4GD3 - chains S and M of the 5 polymer chains in the assembly; structure by X-ray diffraction, 3.30 A resolution.

Chain S:
Molecule: Hydrogenase-1 small chain
Organism: Escherichia coli
Notes: EC 1.12.99.6
UniProt: P69739 (MBHS_ECOLI); residues 1-327 here correspond to UniProt positions 46-372 (UniProt number = residue number + 45)
Sequence (335 residues; each row starts with the number of its first residue):
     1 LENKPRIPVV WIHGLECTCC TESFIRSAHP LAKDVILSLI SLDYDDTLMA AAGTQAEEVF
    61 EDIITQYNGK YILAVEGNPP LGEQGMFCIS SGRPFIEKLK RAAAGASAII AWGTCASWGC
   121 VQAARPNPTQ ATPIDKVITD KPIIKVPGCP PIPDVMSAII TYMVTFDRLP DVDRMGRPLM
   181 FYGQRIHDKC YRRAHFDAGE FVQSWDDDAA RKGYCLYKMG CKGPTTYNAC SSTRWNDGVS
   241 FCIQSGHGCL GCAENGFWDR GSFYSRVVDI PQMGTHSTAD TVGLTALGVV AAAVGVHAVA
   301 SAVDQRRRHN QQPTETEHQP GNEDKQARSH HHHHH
Not modelled in the structure: 1-3, 308-335
Sequence notes: engineered mutation Cys242 (Pro287 in P69739); expression tag (328-335)
Metal / ion sites: fe4-s3 cluster Fe: Cys17, Cys19, Cys20, Cys115, Cys120, Cys149; 4Fe-4S cluster Fe site 1: His187, Cys190, Cys215, Cys221; 4Fe-4S cluster Fe site 2: Cys230, Cys242, Cys249, Cys252
Residues lining bound ligands:
  - fe4-s3 cluster (F4S): Glu16, Cys17, Thr18, Cys19, Cys20, Glu76, Gly113, Thr114, Cys115, Cys120, Gly148, Cys149
  - 4Fe-4S cluster (SF4), molecule 1: Ile186, His187, Cys190, Arg192, Arg193, Phe196, Cys215, Leu216, Tyr217, Cys221, Gly223, Pro224, Ile243
  - 4Fe-4S cluster (SF4), molecule 2: Ile186, Thr226, Asn228, Cys230, Trp235, Phe241, Cys242, Cys249, Leu250, Gly251, Cys252, Ala253
Curated features (UniProtKB/Swiss-Prot):
  - binding site ([4Fe-4S] cluster): Cys17, Cys20, Cys115, Cys149, His187, Cys190, Cys215, Cys221
  - binding site ([3Fe-4S] cluster): Cys230, Cys249, Cys252

Chain M:
Molecule: Hydrogenase-1 large chain
Organism: Escherichia coli
Notes: EC 1.12.99.6
UniProt: P0ACD8 (MBHL_ECOLI); residue numbers follow UniProt; this construct covers 1-582
Sequence (582 residues; row label = number of the first residue in the row):
     1 MSTQYETQGY TINNAGRRLV VDPITRIEGH MRCEVNINDQ NVITNAVSCG TMFRGLEIIL
    61 QGRDPRDAWA FVERICGVCT GVHALASVYA IEDAIGIKVP DNANIIRNIM LATLWCHDHL
   121 VHFYQLAGMD WIDVLDALKA DPRKTSELAQ SLSSWPKSSP GYFFDVQNRL KKFVEGGQLG
   181 IFRNGYWGHP QYKLPPEANL MGFAHYLEAL DFQREIVKIH AVFGGKNPHP NWIVGGMPCA
   241 INIDESGAVG AVNMERLNLV QSIITRTADF INNVMIPDAL AIGQFNKPWS EIGTGLSDKC
   301 VLSYGAFPDI ANDFGEKSLL MPGGAVINGD FNNVLPVDLV DPQQVQEFVD HAWYRYPNDQ
   361 VGRHPFDGIT DPWYNPGDVK GSDTNIQQLN EQERYSWIKA PRWRGNAMEV GPLARTLIAY
   421 HKGDAATVES VDRMMSALNL PLSGIQSTLG RILCRAHEAQ WAAGKLQYFF DKLMTNLKNG
   481 NLATASTEKW EPATWPTECR GVGFTEAPRG ALGHWAAIRD GKIDLYQCVV PTTWNASPRD
   541 PKGQIGAYEA ALMNTKMAIP EQPLEILRTL HSFDPCLACS TH
Not modelled in the structure: 1
Metal / ion sites: Mg2+: Glu57, Cys528; Ni2+: Cys76, Cys79, Cys576; carbonmonoxide-(dicyano) iron Fe: Cys79, Cys579
Residues lining bound ligands: carbonmonoxide-(dicyano) iron (FCO): Cys79, Val82, His83, Asp118, Ala507, Pro508, Arg509, Leu512, Val530, Pro531, Thr532, Cys576, Cys579
Curated features (UniProtKB/Swiss-Prot):
  - binding site (Ni(2+)): Cys76, Cys79, Cys576, Cys579

Chain S / chain M interface:
Pairs across the interface - 32 pairs, chain S then chain M:
  His29(S) with Glu255(M), salt bridge; Asn258(M); Leu259(M); Ser262(M)
  Pro30(S) with Asn258(M)
  Ala158(S) with Met254(M); Glu255(M); Asn258(M)
  Thr161(S) with Met254(M); Asn258(M), hydrogen bond
  Tyr162(S) with Ile243(M), hydrophobic; Asp244(M), hydrogen bond; Met254(M), hydrophobic
  Thr165(S) with Met254(M); Met474(M); Lys478(M)
  Phe166(S) with Met254(M), hydrophobic; Leu477(M); Lys478(M)
  Arg168(S) with Lys478(M)
  Asp171(S) with Asp244(M)
  Leu179(S) with Glu245(M); Ser246(M)
  Met180(S) with Ile243(M); Glu245(M); Ala248(M); Val249(M)
  Gly183(S) with Ser246(M), hydrogen bond (backbone-side chain)
  Gln184(S) with Gly247(M); Val249(M)
  Ala229(S) with Val249(M), hydrophobic
  Ser232(S) with Val249(M)
Also at the interface, not in a pair above, chain S (19 interface residues in all): Asp154, Phe181, Lys189, Thr233
Also at the interface, not in a pair above, chain M (17 interface residues in all): Gly250, Asn253

In short:
19 residues of chain S face 17 of chain M across their interface; the contacts include 3 hydrogen bonds and 1
salt bridge. Polar pairs include His29(S)-Glu255(M), Thr161(S)-Asn258(M) and Tyr162(S)-Asp244(M). Ligands of
chain S: 4Fe-4S cluster and fe4-s3 cluster. Ligands of chain M: carbonmonoxide-(dicyano) iron.
Chain S is Hydrogenase-1 small chain and chain M is Hydrogenase-1 large chain, both from Escherichia coli; the
structure, Structure of E. coli hydrogenase-1 in complex with cytochrome b, was determined by X-ray
diffraction.
